6HUM - chains D and P of the 18 polymer chains in the assembly; structure by electron microscopy, 3.34 A resolution.

# Chain D
Molecule: NAD(P)H-quinone oxidoreductase chain 4 1
Source organism: Thermosynechococcus elongatus BP-1
Notes: EC 1.6.5.-
UniProt: Q8DKY0 (NU4C1_THEEB); numbering as in UniProt; present here: 1-24, 28-529
Amino-acid sequence (529 residues; each row starts with the number of its first residue; note: 2 numbers in that range are skipped by the numbering (no residue carries them; nothing is unmodelled there); a row labelled like 24A-24B holds insertion residues (24A, then the next letters in order)):
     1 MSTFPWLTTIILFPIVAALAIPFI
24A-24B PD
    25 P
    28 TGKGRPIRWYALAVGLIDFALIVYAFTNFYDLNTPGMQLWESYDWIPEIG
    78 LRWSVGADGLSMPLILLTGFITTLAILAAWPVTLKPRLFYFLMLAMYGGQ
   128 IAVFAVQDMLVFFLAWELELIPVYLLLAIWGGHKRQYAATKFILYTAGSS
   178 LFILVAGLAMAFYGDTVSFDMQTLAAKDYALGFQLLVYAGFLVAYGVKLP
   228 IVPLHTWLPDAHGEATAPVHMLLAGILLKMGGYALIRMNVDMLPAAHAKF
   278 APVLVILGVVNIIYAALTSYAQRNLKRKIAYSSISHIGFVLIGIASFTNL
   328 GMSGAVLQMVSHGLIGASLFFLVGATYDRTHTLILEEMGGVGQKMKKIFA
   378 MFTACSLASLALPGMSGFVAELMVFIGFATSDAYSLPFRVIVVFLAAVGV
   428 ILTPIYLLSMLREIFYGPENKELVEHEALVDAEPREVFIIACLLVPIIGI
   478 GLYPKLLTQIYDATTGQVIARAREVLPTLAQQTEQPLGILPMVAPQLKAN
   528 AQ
Disordered / not traced: 1-5, 24A-24B, 59-61, 409-413, 504-529
Small-molecule neighbours: beta-carotene (BCR): Phe-46, Leu-93, Phe-97, Ala-377, Met-378, Ala-381, Val-464, Ala-468, Leu-471, Val-472, Pro-473, Ile-475, Gly-476, Ile-477, Leu-483

# Chain P
Molecule: Proton-translocating NADH-quinone dehydrogenase subunit P NdhP
Source organism: Thermosynechococcus elongatus BP-1
Amino-acid sequence (42 residues; numbered 1 to 42; the number before each row is that of its first residue):
     1 AVISVKPILLAMTPVFILLCLFFGTRNGFYDTDQYHGNAAAH
Small-molecule neighbours: beta-carotene (BCR): Ile-8, Leu-9, Met-12

# How chain D and chain P interact
Pairs across the interface (64; chain D residue first):
  Trp-36(D) / Leu-21(P)
  Trp-36(D) / Gly-24(P)
  Trp-36(D) / Thr-25(P)
  Leu-39(D) / Cys-20(P)  hydrophobic
  Leu-43(D) / Ile-17(P)  hydrophobic
  Leu-43(D) / Cys-20(P)  hydrophobic
  Phe-46(D) / Thr-13(P)
  Val-50(D) / Leu-9(P)  hydrophobic
  Val-50(D) / Thr-13(P)
  Phe-53(D) / Val-5(P)  hydrophobic
  Phe-53(D) / Lys-6(P)  hydrogen bond (backbone-side chain)
  Phe-53(D) / Leu-9(P)  hydrophobic
  Thr-54(D) / Lys-6(P)  hydrogen bond (backbone-side chain)
  Thr-54(D) / Leu-10(P)
  Phe-56(D) / Lys-6(P)  hydrogen bond (backbone-side chain)
  Phe-97(D) / Phe-16(P)  hydrophobic
  Leu-101(D) / Phe-16(P)  hydrophobic
  Leu-104(D) / Cys-20(P)  hydrophobic
  Trp-107(D) / Gly-24(P)
  Pro-108(D) / Tyr-30(P)  hydrophobic
  Pro-108(D) / Tyr-35(P)
  Pro-108(D) / Asn-38(P)
  Pro-108(D) / Ala-39(P)
  Val-109(D) / Asn-38(P)
  Val-109(D) / Ala-39(P)  hydrophobic
  Thr-110(D) / Asn-38(P)  hydrogen bond (backbone-backbone)
  Leu-111(D) / Asn-38(P)
  Ile-156(D) / His-42(P)
  Trp-157(D) / Ala-40(P)  hydrophobic
  Gly-158(D) / Ala-40(P)
  Gly-158(D) / Ala-41(P)
  Gly-159(D) / Ala-41(P)
  Gly-159(D) / His-42(P)
  His-160(D) / His-42(P)
  Arg-162(D) / His-42(P)
  Thr-243(D) / Ala-39(P)  hydrogen bond (side chain-backbone)
  Tyr-354(D) / Ala-41(P)  hydrogen bond (side chain-backbone)
  Asp-355(D) / Phe-29(P)
  Asp-355(D) / Tyr-30(P)  hydrogen bond
  Arg-356(D) / Phe-29(P)
  Arg-356(D) / Tyr-30(P)  hydrogen bond
  Leu-456(D) / Phe-29(P)  hydrophobic
  Val-457(D) / Phe-29(P)
  Glu-460(D) / Asn-27(P)
  Glu-460(D) / Gly-28(P)  hydrogen bond (side chain-backbone)
  Glu-460(D) / Phe-29(P)  hydrogen bond (side chain-backbone)
  Glu-460(D) / Tyr-30(P)  hydrogen bond (side chain-backbone)
  Pro-461(D) / Phe-23(P)  hydrophobic
  Arg-462(D) / Phe-23(P)
  Arg-462(D) / Arg-26(P)
  Arg-462(D) / Tyr-30(P)
  Glu-463(D) / Tyr-30(P)
  Phe-465(D) / Phe-16(P)  hydrophobic
  Phe-465(D) / Leu-19(P)  hydrophobic
  Phe-465(D) / Cys-20(P)
  Phe-465(D) / Phe-23(P)  hydrophobic
  Cys-469(D) / Phe-16(P)  hydrophobic
  Tyr-480(D) / Val-2(P)
  Tyr-480(D) / Ile-3(P)  hydrogen bond (side chain-backbone)
  Lys-482(D) / Val-2(P)
  Leu-483(D) / Val-5(P)
  Leu-483(D) / Ile-8(P)  hydrophobic
  Gln-486(D) / Val-2(P)
  Ile-487(D) / Val-5(P)  hydrophobic
Also at the interface, not in a pair above, chain D (45 interface residues in all): Ala-47, Asn-55, Lys-303, Ala-352, His-358, Val-472
Also at the interface, not in a pair above, chain P (29 interface residues in all): Met-12, His-36

# Overview
45 residues of chain D and 29 residues of chain P are in contact, with 12 hydrogen bonds. Among the polar
pairs are Phe-53(D)/Lys-6(P), Thr-54(D)/Lys-6(P) and Phe-56(D)/Lys-6(P). Beta-carotene is bound between chain
D and chain P.
Here chain D is NAD(P)H-quinone oxidoreductase chain 4 1 and chain P is Proton-translocating NADH-quinone
dehydrogenase subunit P NdhP, both from Thermosynechococcus elongatus BP-1. Entry 6HUM (Structure of the
photosynthetic complex I from Thermosynechococcus elongatus) was determined by electron microscopy (same
publication as 6A7K).
